Entry 5XWT (X-ray diffraction, 4.18 A resolution (low resolution: residue-level contacts below are approximate; hydrogen-bond / salt-bridge calls are withheld)); this record covers chains B and D of the 4 polymer chains in the assembly.

[Chain B (and D)]
Protein: Leucine-rich repeat and fibronectin type-III domain-containing protein 5
From: Homo sapiens
Notes: chain D of this document is another copy of the same molecule, construct and numbering; everything in this record applies to it too
Reference sequence: Q96NI6 (LRFN5_HUMAN); residues 18-379 here = UniProt positions 18-379
Amino-acid sequence (367 residues; row label = number of the first residue in the row):
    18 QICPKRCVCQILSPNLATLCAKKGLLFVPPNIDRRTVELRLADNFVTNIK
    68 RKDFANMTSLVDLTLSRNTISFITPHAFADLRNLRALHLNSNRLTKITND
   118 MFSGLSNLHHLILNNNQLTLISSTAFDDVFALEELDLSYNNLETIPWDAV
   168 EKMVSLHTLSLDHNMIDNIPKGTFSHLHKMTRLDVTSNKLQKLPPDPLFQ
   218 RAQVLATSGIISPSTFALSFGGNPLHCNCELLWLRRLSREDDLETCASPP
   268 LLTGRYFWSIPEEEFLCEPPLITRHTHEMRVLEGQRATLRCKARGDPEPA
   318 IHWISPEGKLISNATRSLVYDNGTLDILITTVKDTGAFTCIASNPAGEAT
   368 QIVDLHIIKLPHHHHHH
Not modelled in the structure: 18, 222-231, 374-384 (chain D: 222-231, 374-384)
Differences from the reference sequence: expression tag (380-384)
Swiss-Prot annotation at these positions:
  - glycosylation (N-linked (GlcNAc...) asparagine): N73, N330, N339
Disulfide bonds: C20-C26, C24-C37, C244-C263, C246-C284, C308-C357
Covalent attachments: N-acetylglucosamine (NAG) linked to N73, N330, N339
From the paper describing this entry:
  - mutagenesis - W250A: decreased expression
  - self-association interface (contacts with another copy of this molecule); pairs are residue here / residue on that copy: K40-T262 (backbone contact), R110-H180 (hydrogen bond), R110-N157 (hydrogen bond), Q134-N158 (hydrogen bond)
  - mutagenesis - Q134N: unchanged binding to Receptor-type tyrosine-protein phosphatase delta
  - mutagenesis - Q134N, I358A: decreased signaling
  - mutagenesis - L249A, R253A: abolished signaling
  - mutagenesis - L288A: decreased signaling (synaptogenic activity)

[Chain B / chain D interface]
Contacting residue pairs (36; chain B residue first):
  R23(B) - G271(D)
  R23(B) - Y273(D)
  K39(B) - L260(D)
  K40(B) - Y273(D)
  G41(B) - L260(D)
  G41(B) - T262(D)
  L43(B) - C263(D)
  L43(B) - A264(D)
  F62(B) - S204(D)
  F62(B) - G239(D)
  R110(B) - N157(D)
  R110(B) - N158(D)
  R110(B) - H180(D)
  R110(B) - N181(D)
  Q134(B) - N158(D)
  N157(B) - R110(D)
  N158(B) - R110(D)
  N158(B) - Q134(D)
  H180(B) - R110(D)
  N181(B) - R110(D)
  S204(B) - F62(D)
  K206(B) - T64(D)
  G239(B) - F62(D)
  N240(B) - L43(D)
  P241(B) - L43(D)
  L260(B) - K39(D)
  L260(B) - G41(D)
  T262(B) - K40(D)
  T262(B) - G41(D)
  T262(B) - L43(D)
  C263(B) - L43(D)
  A264(B) - L43(D)
  T270(B) - F44(D)
  G271(B) - R23(D)
  Y273(B) - R23(D)
  Y273(B) - K40(D)
Interface residues without a listed pair, chain B (29 interface residues in all): K22, F44, M182, T203, R272
Interface residues without a listed pair, chain D (30 interface residues in all): K22, T86, M182, T203, N240, P241, T270, R272
Interface features reported in the paper:
  - residue pairs: Q134(B)-N158(D), N158(B)-Q134(D)

[Summary]
The interface between chain B and chain D involves 29 residues on one side and 30 on the other. The paper
describes contacts between Q134(B) and N158(D) and N158(B) and Q134(D). The paper reports that Q134N and I358A
of chain B reduce signaling; a self-association interface involving K40(B), R110(B) and Q134(B) among others;
6 substitutions were tested in all.
Chain B and chain D are both Leucine-rich repeat and fibronectin type-III domain-containing protein 5 (Homo
sapiens); the structure, Crystal structure of PTPdelta Ig1-Fn1 in complex with SALM5 LRR-Ig, was determined by
X-ray diffraction (same publication as 5XWS and 5XWU).
